PDB entry 8VMJ | electron microscopy, 3.10 A resolution | chains H and M of the 10 polymer chains in the assembly

== Chain H ==
Molecule: 157-nt DNA strand
From: Homo sapiens
Sequence (157 nucleotides; row label = number of the first residue in the row):
     1 CAGGATGTAT ATATCTGAGA CGTGCCTGGA GACTAGGGAG TAATCCCCTT GGCGGTTTAA
    61 ACGCGGGGGA CAGCGCGTAC GTGCGTTTTA GCGGTGCTAG AGCTGTCTAC GACCAATTGA
   121 GCGGCCTGGG CACCGGGATT CTCCAGCCGC CGGCAGC

== Chain M ==
Protein: Histone H2B
From: Xenopus laevis
Reference sequence: A0A8J1LZU9 (A0A8J1LZU9_XENLA); residues 27-122 here correspond to UniProt positions 31-126 (UniProt number = residue number + 4)
Sequence (96 residues; numbered 27 to 122; the number before each row is that of its first residue):
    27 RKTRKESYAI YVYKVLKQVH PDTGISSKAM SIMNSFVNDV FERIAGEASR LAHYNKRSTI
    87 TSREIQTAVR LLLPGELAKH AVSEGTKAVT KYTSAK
Unresolved in the structure: 27

== Chain H / chain M interface ==
Residue-residue contacts - 12 pairs, chain H then chain M:
  DA20(H) - Tyr39(M)  hydrogen bond to the phosphate
  DA20(H) - Ile51(M)  sugar contact
  DA20(H) - Ser53(M)  hydrogen bond to the phosphate
  DC21(H) - Tyr39(M)  hydrogen bond to the phosphate
  DC21(H) - Gly50(M)  phosphate contact
  DG28(H) - Arg30(M)  sugar contact
  DG29(H) - Arg30(M)  salt bridge to the phosphate
  DA39(H) - Ser84(M)  hydrogen bond to the phosphate
  DG40(H) - Arg83(M)  phosphate contact
  DG40(H) - Ser84(M)  hydrogen bond to the phosphate
  DG40(H) - Thr85(M)  hydrogen bond to the phosphate
  DT104(H) - Thr29(M)  phosphate contact

== Overview ==
The interface between chain H and chain M involves 7 residues on one side and 9 on the other; the contacts
include 6 hydrogen bonds and 1 salt bridge. Polar pairs include DA20(H)-Tyr39(M), DA20(H)-Ser53(M) and
DC21(H)-Tyr39(M).
Here chain H is a 157-nt DNA strand (Homo sapiens) and chain M is Histone H2B (Xenopus laevis). Entry 8VMJ
(H3K4me3 nucleosome bound to PRC2_AJ119-450) was determined by electron microscopy (same publication as 8VMI,
8VML, 8VMN, 8VNV, 8VNZ, 8VO0 and 8VOB).
